Entry 6VFL (electron microscopy, 4.14 A resolution (low resolution: residue-level contacts below are approximate; hydrogen-bond / salt-bridge calls are withheld)); this record covers chains B and D of the 6 polymer chains in the assembly.

== Chain B (and D) ==
Name: BG505-SOSIPv5.2(7S) - gp41
From: synthetic construct
Notes: chain D of this document is another copy of the same molecule, construct and numbering; everything in this record applies to it too
Chain sequence (153 residues; each row starts with the number of its first residue):
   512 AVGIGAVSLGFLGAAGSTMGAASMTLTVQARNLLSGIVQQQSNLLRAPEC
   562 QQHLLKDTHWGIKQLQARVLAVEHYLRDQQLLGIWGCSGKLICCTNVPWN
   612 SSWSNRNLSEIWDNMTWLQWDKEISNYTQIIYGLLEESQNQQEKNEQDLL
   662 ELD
Not modelled in the structure: 512-519, 551-567, 659-664
Cystine bridges: C598-C604
Glycans and other covalent adducts: N-acetylglucosamine (NAG) linked to N611, N618, N637

== Interface between chain B and chain D ==
Pairs across the interface (30):
  M535(B) - N651(D)
  M535(B) - K655(D)
  A541(B) - Q591(D)
  R542(B) - R588(D)
  R542(B) - I595(D)
  R542(B) - E647(D)
  L545(B) - L587(D)
  L545(B) - Q591(D)
  I548(B) - E584(D)
  I548(B) - H585(D)
  I548(B) - R588(D)
  D568(B) - D568(D)
  D568(B) - H570(D)
  D568(B) - I573(D)
  I573(B) - I573(D)
  L576(B) - I573(D)
  L576(B) - L576(D)
  L576(B) - V580(D)
  R579(B) - L581(D)
  R579(B) - E584(D)
  V580(B) - V580(D)
  V583(B) - L587(D)
  Y586(B) - Q591(D)
  G600(B) - E654(D)
  K601(B) - E654(D)
  K601(B) - E657(D)
  L602(B) - N651(D)
  L602(B) - E654(D)
  I603(B) - E654(D)
  I603(B) - Q658(D)
Interface residues without a listed pair, chain B (21 interface residues in all): T538, S546, G547, L587, C605
Interface residues without a listed pair, chain D (21 interface residues in all): Q577, V583, G594

== Summary ==
Chain B and chain D each contribute 21 residues to their interface. Covalently linked N-acetylglucosamine: at
N611(B), N618(B) and N637(B).
Chain B and chain D are both BG505-SOSIPv5.2(7S) - gp41 (synthetic construct); the structure, BG505-SOSIP
model reconstructed by subparticle extraction and refinement from a tetrahedral nanoparticle T33_dn10, was
determined by electron microscopy, deposited together with 6VFK.
